Entry 2XYZ (electron microscopy, 4.00 A resolution); this record covers chains A and B of the 7 polymer chains in the assembly.

[Chain A (and B)]
Protein: Coat protein
From: Enterobacteria phage P22
Notes: chain B of this document is another copy of the same molecule, construct and numbering; everything in this record applies to it too
Reference sequence: A8CGC7 (A8CGC7_BPP22); aligned to UniProt positions 1-297 over residues 1-297 (the alignment contains insertions or deletions, so no single offset holds)
Sequence (430 residues; each row starts with the number of its first residue):
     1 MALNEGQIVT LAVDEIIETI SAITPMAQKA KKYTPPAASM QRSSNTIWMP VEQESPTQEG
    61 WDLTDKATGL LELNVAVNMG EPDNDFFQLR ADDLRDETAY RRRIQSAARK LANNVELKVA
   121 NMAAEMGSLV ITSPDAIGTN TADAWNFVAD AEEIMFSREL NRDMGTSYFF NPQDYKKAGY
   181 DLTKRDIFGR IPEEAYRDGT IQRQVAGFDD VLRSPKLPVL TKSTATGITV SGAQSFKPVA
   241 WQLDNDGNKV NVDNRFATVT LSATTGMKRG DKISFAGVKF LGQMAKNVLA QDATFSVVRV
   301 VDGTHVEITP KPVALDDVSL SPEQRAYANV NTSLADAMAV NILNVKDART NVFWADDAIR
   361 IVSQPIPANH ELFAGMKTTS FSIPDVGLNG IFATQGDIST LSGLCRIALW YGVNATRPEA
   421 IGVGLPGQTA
Not modelled in the structure: 426-430
From the paper describing this entry:
  - conformationally variable residues (loop rearrangement): Gly60 to Ala67

[Interface between chain A and chain B]
Contacting residue pairs (10):
  Pro56(A) - Ser106(B)
  Thr57(A) - Ser106(B)
  Thr57(A) - Ala107(B)
  Thr57(A) - Lys110(B)
  Gln58(A) - Ala107(B)
  Gln58(A) - Leu111(B)
  Gly60(A) - Phe86(B)
  Gly60(A) - Phe87(B)
  Trp61(A) - Phe86(B)
  Trp61(A) - Phe87(B)
Also at the interface, not in a pair above, chain A (7 interface residues in all): Phe188, Val205
Also at the interface, not in a pair above, chain B (10 interface residues in all): Asp85, Arg109, Phe188, Arg197

[Summary]
The interface between chain A and chain B involves 7 residues on one side and 10 on the other. From the paper:
conformational variability at Gly60(A).
Both chains are Coat protein (Enterobacteria phage P22). Entry 2XYZ (De Novo model of Bacteriophage P22 virion
coat protein) was determined by electron microscopy (same publication as 2XYY).
